PDB entry 8G5F | electron microscopy, 2.64 A resolution | chains A and B of the 7 polymer chains in the assembly

[Chain A]
Molecule: Gamma-aminobutyric acid receptor subunit alpha-3
Source organism: Mus musculus
Reference sequence: P26049 (GBRA3_MOUSE); residues -27 to 464 here correspond to UniProt positions 1-492 (UniProt number = residue number + 28)
Sequence (492 residues; each row starts with the number of its first residue; numbers below 1 keep their minus sign (Met-27 is residue -27)):
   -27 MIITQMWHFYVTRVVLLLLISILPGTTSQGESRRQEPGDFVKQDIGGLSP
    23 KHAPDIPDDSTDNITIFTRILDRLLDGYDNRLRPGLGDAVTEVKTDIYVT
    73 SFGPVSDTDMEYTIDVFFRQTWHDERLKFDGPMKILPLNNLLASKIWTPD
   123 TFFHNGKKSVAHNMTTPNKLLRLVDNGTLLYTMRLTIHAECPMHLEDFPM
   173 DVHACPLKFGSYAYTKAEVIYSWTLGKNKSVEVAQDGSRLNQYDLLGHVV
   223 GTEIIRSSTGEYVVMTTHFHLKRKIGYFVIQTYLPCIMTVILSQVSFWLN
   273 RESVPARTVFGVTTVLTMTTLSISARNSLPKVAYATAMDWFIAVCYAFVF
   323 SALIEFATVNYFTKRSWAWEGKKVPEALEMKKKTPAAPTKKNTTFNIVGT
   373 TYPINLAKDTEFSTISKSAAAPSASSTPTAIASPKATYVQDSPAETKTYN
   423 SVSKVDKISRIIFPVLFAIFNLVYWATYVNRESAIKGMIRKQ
Unresolved in the structure: -27 to 36, 344-418, 455-464
Disulfide bonds: Cys163-Cys177
Glycans and other covalent adducts: glycan linked to Asn135
Residues lining bound ligands:
  - gamma-amino-butanoic acid (ABU): Phe89, Arg91, Leu142, Thr154
  - PIO ([(2R)-2-octanoyloxy-3-[oxidanyl-[(1R,2R,3S,4R,5R,6S)-2,3,6-tris(oxidanyl)-4,5-diphosphonooxy-cyclohexyl]oxy-phosphoryl]oxy-propyl] octanoate): Arg273, Ser323, Ile326, Glu327, Thr330, Val331, Phe334, Lys336, Arg337, Asn422, Ser423, Ser425, Lys426, Val427, Ile430, Ser431
  - allopregnanolone (Y4B): Ile263, Gln266, Val267, Trp270, Pro436

[Chain B]
Molecule: Gamma-aminobutyric acid receptor subunit beta-2
Source organism: Mus musculus
Reference sequence: P63137 (GBRB2_MOUSE); residues -23 to 488 here correspond to UniProt positions 1-512 (UniProt number = residue number + 24)
Sequence (512 residues; row label = number of the first residue in the row; numbers below 1 keep their minus sign (Met-23 is residue -23)):
   -23 MWRVRKRGYFGIWSFPLIIAAVCAQSVNDPSNMSLVKETVDRLLKGYDIR
    27 LRPDFGGPPVAVGMNIDIASIDMVSEVNMDYTLTMYFQQAWRDKRLSYNV
    77 IPLNLTLDNRVADQLWVPDTYFLNDKKSFVHGVTVKNRMIRLHPDGTVLY
   127 GLRITTTAACMMDLRRYPLDEQNCTLEIESYGYTTDDIEFYWRGDDNAVT
   177 GVTKIELPQFSIVDYKLITKKVVFSTGSYPRLSLSFKLKRNIGYFILQTY
   227 MPSILITILSWVSFWINYDASAARVALGITTVLTMTTINTHLRETLPKIP
   277 YVKAIDMYLMGCFVFVFMALLEYALVNYIFFGRGPQRQKKAAEKAANANN
   327 EKMRLDVNKMFYKDIKQNGTQYRSLWDPTGDLSPTRRTTNYDFSLYTMDP
   377 HENILLSTLEIKNEMATSEAVMGLGDPRSTMLAYDASSIQYRKAGLPRHS
   427 FGRNALERHVAQKKSRLRRRASQLKITIPDLTDVNAIDRWSRIFFPVVFS
   477 FFNIVYWLYYVN
Unresolved in the structure: -23 to 7, 309-457, 488
Disulfide bonds: Cys136-Cys150
Glycans and other covalent adducts: N-acetylglucosamine (NAG) linked to Asn80; glycan linked to Asn149
Residues lining bound ligands:
  - gamma-amino-butanoic acid (ABU): Tyr97, Glu155, Ser156, Tyr157, Phe200, Thr202, Tyr205
  - allopregnanolone (Y4B): Leu297, Ala300, Leu301, Tyr304
UniProt features mapped onto this chain:
  - binding site (histamine): Tyr97, Ser156, Tyr157, Thr202
  - binding site (4-aminobutanoate): Tyr157, Thr202
  - modified residue: Tyr417 (Phosphotyrosine)
  - glycosylation (N-linked (GlcNAc...) asparagine): Asn8, Asn80, Asn149

[Interface between chain A and chain B]
Residue-residue contacts (85):
  Gly49(A) - Lys13(B)  hydrogen bond (backbone-side chain)
  Asp51(A) - Lys13(B)
  Asp51(A) - Asp17(B)
  Asn52(A) - Asp84(B)
  Asn52(A) - Arg86(B)
  Arg53(A) - Val16(B)
  Arg53(A) - Asp17(B)  salt bridge
  Arg53(A) - Leu20(B)
  Arg53(A) - Asp84(B)  hydrogen bond (backbone-backbone)
  Leu54(A) - Met9(B)
  Leu54(A) - Val12(B)  hydrophobic
  Leu54(A) - Lys13(B)
  Leu54(A) - Leu83(B)  hydrophobic
  Arg55(A) - Met9(B)
  Gly57(A) - Met9(B)
  Leu58(A) - Val12(B)  hydrophobic
  Asp60(A) - Asn8(B)
  Glu97(A) - Met9(B)
  Ser116(A) - Arg86(B)  hydrogen bond (backbone-side chain)
  Ile118(A) - Arg86(B)
  Asp122(A) - Asp84(B)
  Asp122(A) - Asn85(B)
  Asp122(A) - Val111(B)
  Thr123(A) - Val109(B)
  Thr123(A) - Thr110(B)  hydrogen bond (backbone-side chain)
  Phe124(A) - Tyr62(B)
  Phe124(A) - Val109(B)
  Phe124(A) - Asn113(B)
  Phe124(A) - Arg129(B)
  Phe125(A) - Arg129(B)  hydrogen bond (backbone-side chain)
  His126(A) - Tyr62(B)
  Gly128(A) - His107(B)
  Gly128(A) - Arg129(B)  hydrogen bond (backbone-side chain)
  Lys129(A) - Asp48(B)  salt bridge
  Lys129(A) - His107(B)
  Lys130(A) - Phe105(B)
  Ser131(A) - Val109(B)
  Val132(A) - Val109(B)
  Met155(A) - Thr110(B)
  Leu157(A) - Val109(B)  hydrophobic
  Leu157(A) - Thr110(B)
  Tyr184(A) - Tyr62(B)  hydrophobic
  Tyr184(A) - Arg114(B)
  Tyr184(A) - Met115(B)  hydrophobic
  Tyr184(A) - Gly127(B)
  Tyr184(A) - Leu128(B)  hydrogen bond (side chain-backbone)
  Tyr184(A) - Arg129(B)  hydrogen bond (side chain-backbone)
  Ala185(A) - Thr82(B)
  Ala185(A) - Met115(B)  hydrophobic
  Ala185(A) - Arg117(B)  hydrogen bond (backbone-side chain)
  Tyr186(A) - Thr82(B)
  Tyr186(A) - Leu83(B)
  Tyr186(A) - Asp84(B)
  Glu190(A) - Asn80(B)
  Glu190(A) - Thr82(B)  hydrogen bond
  Ser230(A) - Asp43(B)  hydrogen bond
  Ser230(A) - Gln64(B)
  Ser230(A) - Thr176(B)
  Thr231(A) - Met115(B)
  Thr231(A) - Arg117(B)  hydrogen bond
  Thr231(A) - Leu125(B)
  Tyr234(A) - Arg117(B)  hydrogen bond
  Val276(A) - Ala246(B)  hydrophobic
  Val276(A) - Ala249(B)  hydrophobic
  Thr280(A) - Ala249(B)
  Val284(A) - Leu253(B)  hydrophobic
  Val284(A) - Thr256(B)
  Val287(A) - Leu235(B)  hydrophobic
  Leu288(A) - Leu235(B)  hydrophobic
  Leu288(A) - Thr256(B)
  Leu288(A) - Thr260(B)
  Ile295(A) - Gln224(B)
  Arg298(A) - Tyr220(B)
  Arg298(A) - Leu223(B)
  Lys303(A) - Pro184(B)
  Lys303(A) - Gln185(B)
  Lys303(A) - Tyr220(B)
  Val304(A) - Pro184(B)
  Ala305(A) - Gly219(B)
  Ala305(A) - Tyr220(B)
  Tyr318(A) - Leu231(B)  hydrophobic
  Phe322(A) - Ile234(B)  hydrophobic
  Phe322(A) - Leu235(B)  hydrophobic
  Leu325(A) - Leu235(B)  hydrophobic
  Tyr333(A) - Arg465(B)
Interface residues without a listed pair, chain A (58 interface residues in all): Tyr50, Pro56, Gly59, Met82, Phe90, Arg98, Pro121, Ala133, Thr187, Pro277, Ala307, Asp311, Asn332
Interface residues without a listed pair, chain B (55 interface residues in all): Leu79, Leu81, Val87, Thr131, Trp241, Ile242, Asn243, His267, Arg468

[Summary]
58 residues of chain A face 55 of chain B across their interface, with 13 hydrogen bonds and 2 salt bridges.
Polar contacts include Arg53(A)-Asp17(B), Lys129(A)-Asp48(B) and Gly49(A)-Lys13(B). Chain A binds compound
PIO, allopregnanolone and gamma-amino-butanoic acid. Chain B binds gamma-amino-butanoic acid and
allopregnanolone.
Here chain A is Gamma-aminobutyric acid receptor subunit alpha-3 and chain B is Gamma-aminobutyric acid
receptor subunit beta-2, both from Mus musculus. Entry 8G5F (Native GABA-A receptor from the mouse brain,
ortho-alpha1-alpha3-beta2-gamma2 subtype, in complex with GABA and allopregnanolone) was determined by
electron microscopy (same publication as 8FOI, 8G4N, 8G4O, 8G4X, 8G5G and 8G5H).
